4DJK - chain A; structure by X-ray diffraction, 3.10 A resolution.

# Chain A
Molecule: Probable glutamate/gamma-aminobutyrate antiporter
Organism: Escherichia coli
UniProtKB: P63235 (GADC_ECOLI); numbering as in UniProt (aligned over 1-511)
Amino-acid sequence (511 residues; each row starts with the number of its first residue):
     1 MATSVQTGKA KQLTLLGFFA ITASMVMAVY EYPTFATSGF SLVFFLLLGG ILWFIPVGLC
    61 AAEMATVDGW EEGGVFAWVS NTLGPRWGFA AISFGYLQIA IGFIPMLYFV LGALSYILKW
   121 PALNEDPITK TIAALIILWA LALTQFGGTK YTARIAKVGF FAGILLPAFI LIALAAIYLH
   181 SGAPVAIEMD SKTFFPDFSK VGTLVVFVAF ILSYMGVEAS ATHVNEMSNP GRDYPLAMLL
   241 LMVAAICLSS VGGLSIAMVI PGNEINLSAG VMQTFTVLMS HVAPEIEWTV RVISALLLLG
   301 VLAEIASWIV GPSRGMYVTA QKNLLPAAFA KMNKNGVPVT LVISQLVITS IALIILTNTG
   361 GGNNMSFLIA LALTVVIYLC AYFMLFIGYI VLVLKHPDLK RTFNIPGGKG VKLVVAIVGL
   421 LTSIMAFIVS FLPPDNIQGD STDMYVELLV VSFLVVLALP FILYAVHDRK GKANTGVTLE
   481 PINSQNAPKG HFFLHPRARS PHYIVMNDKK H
Disordered / not traced: 1-11, 71-73, 181-192, 467-490, 502-511
Curated features (UniProtKB/Swiss-Prot):
  - mutagenesis: Met25 (M25A: 25% decrease in substrate transport), Tyr30 (Y30A: At least 90% decrease in substrate transport), Leu212 (L212A: 70% decrease in substrate transport), Glu218 (E218A: At least 90% decrease in substrate transport), Glu304 (E304A: At least 90% decrease in substrate transport), Trp308 (W308A: At least 90% decrease in substrate transport), Tyr378 (Y378A: At least 90% decrease in substrate transport), Tyr382 (Y382A: At least 90% decrease in substrate transport), Gly471 to His511 (Shifts the pH-dependent substrate transport towards higher pH values. Transports Gln, but not Glu, at pH 7.0 or higher), His491 (H491A: Allows substrate transport at pH 6.5), Arg497 (R497A: Allows substrate transport at pH 6.5), Arg499 (R499A: Allows substrate transport at pH 6.5), 2 further mutagenesis entries in UniProt

# Overview
Curated annotation (UniProt) lists 13 mutagenesis sites.
Chain A is Probable glutamate/gamma-aminobutyrate antiporter (Escherichia coli); the structure, Structure of
glutamate-GABA antiporter GadC, was determined by X-ray diffraction (same publication as 4DJI).
